4NRJ - chains C and E of the 6 polymer chains in the assembly; structure by X-ray diffraction, 2.53 A resolution.

== Chain C (and E) ==
Name: Hemagglutinin HA1 chain
From: Influenza B virus
Notes: chain E of this document is another copy of the same molecule, construct and numbering; everything in this record applies to it too
UniProt: P03460 (HEMA_INBLE); residues 1-346 here correspond to UniProt positions 16-361 (UniProt number = residue number + 15)
Amino-acid sequence (346 residues; row label = number of the first residue in the row):
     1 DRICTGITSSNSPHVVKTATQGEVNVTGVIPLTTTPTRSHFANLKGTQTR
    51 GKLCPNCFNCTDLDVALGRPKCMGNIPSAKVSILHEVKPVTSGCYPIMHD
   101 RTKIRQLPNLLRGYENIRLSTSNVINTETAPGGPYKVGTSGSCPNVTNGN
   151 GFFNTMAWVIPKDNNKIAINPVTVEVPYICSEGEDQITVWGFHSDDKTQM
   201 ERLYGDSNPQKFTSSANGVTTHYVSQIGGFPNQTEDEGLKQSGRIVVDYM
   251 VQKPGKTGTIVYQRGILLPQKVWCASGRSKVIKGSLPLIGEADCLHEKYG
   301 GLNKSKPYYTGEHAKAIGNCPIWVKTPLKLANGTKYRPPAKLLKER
Disordered / not traced: 343-346 (chain E: 342-346)
Construct notes: conflict Arg38 (Lys53 in P03460), Ile76 (Thr91 in P03460), Val90 (Ala105 in P03460), Thr147 (Ala162 in P03460), Ile167 (Thr182 in P03460); engineered mutation Tyr95 (Phe110 in P03460)
Disulfides: Cys54-Cys57, Cys60-Cys72, Cys94-Cys143, Cys180-Cys274, Cys294-Cys320
Covalently attached groups: N-acetylglucosamine (NAG) linked to Asn25, Asn145, Asn232, Asn303, Asn332
Swiss-Prot annotation at these positions:
  - site: Arg346 (Cleavage)
  - glycosylation (N-linked (GlcNAc...) asparagine): Asn25, Asn59, Asn165, Asn232, Asn303, Asn332

== How chain C and chain E interact ==
Residue-residue contacts (22):
  Lys88(C) - Lys256(E)
  Asp100(C) - Lys256(E)  salt bridge
  Arg101(C) - Glu175(E)  salt bridge
  Arg101(C) - Ser215(E)  hydrogen bond (backbone-side chain)
  Arg101(C) - Thr259(E)
  Thr102(C) - Gly218(E)
  Lys103(C) - Gly218(E)
  Arg105(C) - Lys256(E)
  Asn208(C) - Asn170(E)
  Pro209(C) - Asn170(E)
  Pro209(C) - Pro171(E)
  Lys211(C) - Lys211(E)
  Thr221(C) - Thr220(E)
  His222(C) - Thr213(E)
  His222(C) - Thr220(E)  hydrogen bond (backbone-side chain)
  His222(C) - His222(E)
  Tyr223(C) - Thr220(E)
  Val224(C) - Thr213(E)
  Val224(C) - Val261(E)  hydrophobic
  Ser225(C) - Thr173(E)
  Gln226(C) - Thr173(E)
  Pro231(C) - Glu175(E)
Other interface residues (no listed pair), chain E (15 interface residues in all): Pro254, Thr257

== Overview ==
The interface between chain C and chain E involves 16 residues on one side and 15 on the other, with 2
hydrogen bonds and 2 salt bridges. Polar pairs include Asp100(C)-Lys256(E), Arg101(C)-Glu175(E) and
Arg101(C)-Ser215(E). N-acetylglucosamine is covalently linked to Asn25(C), Asn145(C), Asn232(C), Asn303(C) and
Asn332(C).
Both chains are Hemagglutinin HA1 chain (Influenza B virus). Entry 4NRJ (Structure of hemagglutinin with F95Y
mutation of influenza virus B/Lee/40) was determined by X-ray diffraction (same publication as 4NRK and 4NRL).
